PDB entry 9BCX | electron microscopy, 6.10 A resolution (low resolution: residue-level contacts below are approximate; hydrogen-bond / salt-bridge calls are withheld) | chains E and F of the 16 polymer chains in the assembly

# Chain E
Molecule: Origin recognition complex subunit 4
Source organism: Saccharomyces cerevisiae
UniProt: P54791 (ORC4_YEAST); residue numbers follow UniProt; this construct covers 1-529
Sequence (529 residues; row label = number of the first residue in the row):
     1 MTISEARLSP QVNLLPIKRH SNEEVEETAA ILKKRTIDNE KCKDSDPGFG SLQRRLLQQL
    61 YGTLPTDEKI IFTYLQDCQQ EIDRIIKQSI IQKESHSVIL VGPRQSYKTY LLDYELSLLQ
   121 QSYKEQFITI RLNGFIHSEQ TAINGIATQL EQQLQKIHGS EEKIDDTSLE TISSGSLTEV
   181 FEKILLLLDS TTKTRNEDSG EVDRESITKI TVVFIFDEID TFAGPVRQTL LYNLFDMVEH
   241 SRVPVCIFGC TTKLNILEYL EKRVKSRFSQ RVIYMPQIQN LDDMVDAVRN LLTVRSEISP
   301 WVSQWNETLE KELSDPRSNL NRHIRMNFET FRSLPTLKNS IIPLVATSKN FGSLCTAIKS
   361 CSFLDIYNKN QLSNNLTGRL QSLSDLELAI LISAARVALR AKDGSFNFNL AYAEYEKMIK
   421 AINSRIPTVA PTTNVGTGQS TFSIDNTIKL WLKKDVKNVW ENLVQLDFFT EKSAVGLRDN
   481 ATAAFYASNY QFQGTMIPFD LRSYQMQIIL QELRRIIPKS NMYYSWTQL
Not modelled in the structure: 1-45, 159-170, 190-206, 426-446
Ion coordination: Mg2+: Thr109 (together with ATP)
Small-molecule neighbours:
  - ATP (adenosine-5'-triphosphate), molecule 1: Tyr61, Gly62, Thr63, Pro103, Arg104, Gln105, Ser106, Tyr107, Lys108, Thr109, Tyr110, Asp113, Glu218, Pro335, Lys338
  - ATP, molecule 2: His240, Arg263, Ser266, Arg267
Swiss-Prot annotation at these positions:
  - modified residue: Ser9 (Phosphoserine)

# Chain F
Molecule: Origin recognition complex subunit 5
Source organism: Saccharomyces cerevisiae
UniProt: P50874 (ORC5_YEAST); residues 1-479 here = UniProt positions 1-479
Sequence (479 residues; row label = number of the first residue in the row):
     1 MNVTTPEVAF REYQTNCLAS YISADPDITP SNLILQGYSG TGKTYTLKKY FNANPNLHAV
    61 WLEPVELVSW KPLLQAIART VQYKLKTLYP NIPTTDYDPL QVEEPFLLVK TLHNIFVQYE
   121 SLQEKTCLFL ILDGFDSLQD LDAALFNKYI KLNELLPKDS KINIKFIYTM LETSFLQRYS
   181 THCIPTVMFP RYNVDEVSTI LVMSRCGELM EDSCLRKRII EEQITDCTDD QFQNVAANFI
   241 HLIVQAFHSY TGNDIFALND LIDFKWPKYV SRITKENIFE PLALYKSAIK LFLSTDDNLS
   301 ENGQGESAIT TNRDDLENSQ TYDLSIISKY LLIASYICSY LEPRYDASIF SRKTRIIQGR
   361 AAYGRRKKKE VNPRYLQPSL FAIERLLAIF QAIFPIQGKA ESGSLSALRE ESLMKANIEV
   421 FQNLSELHTL KLIATTMNKN IDYLSPKVRW KVNVPWEIIK EISESVHFNI SDYFSDIHE
Not modelled in the structure: 223-228, 300-322, 352-371, 397-413, 476-479
Ion coordination: Mg2+: Thr44 (together with ATP)
Small-molecule neighbours:
  - ATP (adenosine-5'-triphosphate), molecule 1: Val8, Ala9, Arg11, Tyr38, Ser39, Gly40, Thr41, Gly42, Lys43, Thr44, Tyr45, Asp133, Leu171, Tyr192, Ile200, Met203, Ile255, Phe256
  - ATP, molecule 2: Lys151, Lys158, His182
Swiss-Prot annotation at these positions:
  - binding site (ATP): Gly37 to Thr44

# Chain E / chain F interface
Contacting residue pairs (98):
  Leu57(E) - Met1(F)
  Leu57(E) - Ile28(F)
  Gln58(E) - Ile28(F)
  Tyr61(E) - Tyr21(F)
  Tyr61(E) - Ile28(F)
  Tyr61(E) - Pro30(F)
  Thr63(E) - Asp27(F)
  Arg104(E) - Thr181(F)
  Arg104(E) - His182(F)
  Gln105(E) - Thr181(F)
  Gln105(E) - His182(F)
  Gln105(E) - Cys183(F)
  Asp113(E) - Lys158(F)
  Arg131(E) - Glu154(F)
  Asn133(E) - Lys151(F)
  Phe135(E) - Asn147(F)
  Phe135(E) - Lys148(F)
  Ile136(E) - Pro105(F)
  Ile136(E) - Phe106(F)
  Ile136(E) - Lys148(F)
  Ile136(E) - Lys151(F)
  Ile136(E) - Leu155(F)
  His137(E) - Phe106(F)
  His137(E) - Leu155(F)
  Thr141(E) - Phe106(F)
  Asn144(E) - Phe106(F)
  Gly145(E) - Phe106(F)
  Thr148(E) - Phe106(F)
  Thr148(E) - Lys110(F)
  Ser333(E) - Cys183(F)
  Pro335(E) - Cys183(F)
  Thr336(E) - Cys183(F)
  Asn339(E) - Tyr21(F)
  Asn339(E) - Cys183(F)
  Asn339(E) - Ile184(F)
  Asn339(E) - Pro185(F)
  Ile342(E) - Tyr21(F)
  Pro343(E) - Ser20(F)
  Pro343(E) - Tyr21(F)
  Ala346(E) - Met1(F)
  Ala346(E) - Ser20(F)
  Thr347(E) - Ser20(F)
  Phe363(E) - Tyr13(F)
  Ile366(E) - Tyr13(F)
  Tyr367(E) - Tyr13(F)
  Asn370(E) - Tyr13(F)
  Asn370(E) - Met188(F)
  Gln371(E) - Thr186(F)
  Gln371(E) - Met188(F)
  Ser373(E) - Met188(F)
  Asn374(E) - Gln36(F)
  Asn374(E) - Tyr38(F)
  Asn374(E) - Thr173(F)
  Asn374(E) - Met188(F)
  Asn374(E) - Phe189(F)
  Asn374(E) - Pro190(F)
  Arg379(E) - Tyr38(F)
  Arg379(E) - Thr173(F)
  Ser382(E) - Arg191(F)
  Ser382(E) - Asn253(F)
  Ser384(E) - His248(F)
  Ser384(E) - Ser249(F)
  Asp385(E) - Ser249(F)
  Leu386(E) - Ser249(F)
  Glu387(E) - Gly252(F)
  Asn407(E) - Tyr375(F)
  Asn409(E) - Glu457(F)
  Leu410(E) - Tyr375(F)
  Lys449(E) - Leu293(F)
  Trp451(E) - Ser249(F)
  Trp451(E) - Tyr250(F)
  Lys453(E) - Glu457(F)
  Lys454(E) - Asp297(F)
  Asp455(E) - Tyr250(F)
  Asp455(E) - Thr295(F)
  Asn458(E) - Tyr250(F)
  Asn458(E) - Thr251(F)
  Val459(E) - Ser249(F)
  Val459(E) - Tyr250(F)
  Asn462(E) - Thr251(F)
  Gln465(E) - Tyr38(F)
  Leu466(E) - Tyr38(F)
  Leu466(E) - Arg191(F)
  Asp467(E) - Ser174(F)
  Leu477(E) - Leu141(F)
  Leu477(E) - Phe175(F)
  Arg478(E) - Asp142(F)
  Arg478(E) - Ala143(F)
  Asp479(E) - Asp142(F)
  Asp479(E) - Ala143(F)
  Asp479(E) - Ala144(F)
  Asn480(E) - Asp142(F)
  Ala481(E) - Asp142(F)
  Gln491(E) - Asn438(F)
  Gln493(E) - Lys451(F)
  Met496(E) - Asn453(F)
  Asp500(E) - Pro455(F)
  Asp500(E) - Glu457(F)
Also at the interface, not in a pair above, chain E (72 interface residues in all): Gln53, Arg54, Thr109, Gln152, Asp217, Asn375, Leu383, Ala484, Ser488, Ile497, Pro498, Leu501
Also at the interface, not in a pair above, chain F (69 interface residues in all): Gln14, Asn16, Thr29, Gly37, Glu104, His113, Asp140, Leu152, Glu172, Arg178, Val187, Ala246, Phe292, Ser294, Tyr340, Arg374, Leu376, Gln377, Lys439

# Summary
The interface between chain E and chain F involves 72 residues on one side and 69 on the other. One ATP
molecule is bound between chain E and chain F. Chain E binds ATP. Ligands of chain F: ATP.
Chain E is Origin recognition complex subunit 4 and chain F is Origin recognition complex subunit 5, both from
Saccharomyces cerevisiae; the structure, Cryo-EM structure of the S. cerevisiae ORC-Cdc6-Mcm2-7-DNA complex
with a fully closed Mcm2-Mcm5 DNA entry gate, was determined by electron microscopy.
